Entry 1RD3 (X-ray diffraction, 2.50 A resolution); this record covers chains B and D of the 4 polymer chains in the assembly.

Chain B (and D):
Name: Prothrombin
Source organism: Homo sapiens
Notes: EC 3.4.21.5; fragment: Thrombin heavy chain; chain D of this document is another copy of the same molecule, construct and numbering; everything in this record applies to it too
Reference sequence: P00734 (THRB_HUMAN); the construct lacks a stretch of the UniProt sequence and is renumbered around it, so the offset changes along the chain: 16-36 = UniProt 364-384; 37-60 = UniProt 386-409; 61-77 = UniProt 419-435; 78-97 = UniProt 437-456; 7 more segments
Chain sequence (259 residues; row label = number of the first residue in the row; note: 1 number in that range is skipped by the numbering (no residue carries it; nothing is unmodelled there); a row labelled like 60A-60I holds insertion residues (60A, then the next letters in order)):
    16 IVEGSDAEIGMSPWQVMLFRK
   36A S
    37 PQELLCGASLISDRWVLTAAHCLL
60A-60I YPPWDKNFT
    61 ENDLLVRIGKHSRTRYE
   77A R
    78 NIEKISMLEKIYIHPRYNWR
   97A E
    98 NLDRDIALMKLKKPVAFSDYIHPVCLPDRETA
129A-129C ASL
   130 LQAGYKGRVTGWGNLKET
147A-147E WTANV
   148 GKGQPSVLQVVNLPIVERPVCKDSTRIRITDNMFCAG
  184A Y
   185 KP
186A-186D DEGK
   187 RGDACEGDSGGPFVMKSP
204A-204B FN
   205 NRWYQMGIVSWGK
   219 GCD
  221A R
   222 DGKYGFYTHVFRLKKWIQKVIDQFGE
Construct notes: engineered mutation Lys145 (Glu592 in P00734)
Swiss-Prot annotation at these positions:
  - region: Ala183 to Val200 (High affinity receptor-binding region which is also known as the TP508 peptide)
  - active site (Charge relay system): His57, Asp102, Ser195
  - glycosylation: Asn60G (N-linked (GlcNAc...) (complex) asparagine)
Disulfides: Cys42-Cys58, Cys168-Cys182, Cys191-Cys220
Covalently attached groups: N-acetylglucosamine (NAG) linked to Asn60G

Interface between chain B and chain D:
Residue-residue contacts - 52 pairs, chain B then chain D:
  Tyr60A(B) - Trp147A(D)
  Tyr60A(B) - Arg221A(D)  hydrogen bond
  Pro60C(B) - Trp147A(D)  hydrophobic
  Pro60C(B) - Thr147B(D)
  Trp60D(B) - Trp147A(D)
  Trp60D(B) - Arg221A(D)
  Leu99(B) - Arg221A(D)
  Trp147A(B) - Tyr60A(D)
  Trp147A(B) - Pro60C(D)  hydrophobic
  Trp147A(B) - Trp60D(D)
  Thr147B(B) - Pro60C(D)
  Lys169(B) - Lys224(D)  hydrogen bond (backbone-side chain)
  Asp170(B) - Asp170(D)
  Asp170(B) - Ser171(D)
  Asp170(B) - Lys224(D)
  Ser171(B) - Asp170(D)
  Ser171(B) - Ser171(D)
  Thr172(B) - Asp222(D)  hydrogen bond
  Thr172(B) - Lys224(D)
  Arg173(B) - Lys217(D)  hydrogen bond (side chain-backbone)
  Arg173(B) - Gly219(D)
  Arg173(B) - Asp221(D)  hydrogen bond (side chain-backbone)
  Arg173(B) - Arg221A(D)
  Arg173(B) - Asp222(D)  hydrogen bond (backbone-side chain)
  Arg173(B) - Gly223(D)  hydrogen bond (side chain-backbone)
  Arg173(B) - Lys224(D)
  Ile174(B) - Arg221A(D)
  Ile174(B) - Asp222(D)
  Pro186(B) - Arg173(D)
  Glu192(B) - Arg221A(D)  salt bridge
  Trp215(B) - Arg221A(D)
  Trp215(B) - Asp222(D)
  Lys217(B) - Arg173(D)  hydrogen bond (backbone-side chain)
  Lys217(B) - Asp222(D)  salt bridge
  Gly219(B) - Arg173(D)
  Asp221(B) - Arg173(D)  hydrogen bond (backbone-side chain)
  Arg221A(B) - Tyr60A(D)  hydrogen bond
  Arg221A(B) - Trp60D(D)
  Arg221A(B) - Leu99(D)
  Arg221A(B) - Arg173(D)
  Arg221A(B) - Ile174(D)
  Arg221A(B) - Glu192(D)  salt bridge
  Arg221A(B) - Trp215(D)
  Asp222(B) - Thr172(D)  hydrogen bond
  Asp222(B) - Arg173(D)  hydrogen bond (side chain-backbone)
  Asp222(B) - Ile174(D)
  Asp222(B) - Trp215(D)
  Asp222(B) - Lys217(D)  salt bridge
  Gly223(B) - Arg173(D)  hydrogen bond (backbone-side chain)
  Lys224(B) - Lys169(D)  hydrogen bond (side chain-backbone)
  Lys224(B) - Asp170(D)  salt bridge
  Lys224(B) - Thr172(D)
Also at the interface, not in a pair above, chain B (24 interface residues in all): Ala147C, Phe227
Also at the interface, not in a pair above, chain D (24 interface residues in all): Ala147C, Pro186, Phe227

Summary:
Chain B and chain D each contribute 24 residues to their interface; the contacts include 14 hydrogen bonds and
5 salt bridges. Polar pairs include Glu192(B)-Arg221A(D), Lys217(B)-Asp222(D) and Lys224(B)-Asp170(D).
N-acetylglucosamine is covalently linked to Asn60G(B). From UniProt: 3 active-site residues on chain B.
Both chains are Prothrombin (Homo sapiens). Entry 1RD3 (2.5A Structure of Anticoagulant Thrombin Variant
E217K) was determined by X-ray diffraction.
